PDB entry 9GA5 | electron microscopy, 3.20 A resolution | chains B and D of the 4 polymer chains in the assembly

# Chain B
Protein: UvrABC system protein A
From: Mycobacterium tuberculosis
UniProtKB: P9WQK7 (UVRA_MYCTU); numbering as in UniProt (aligned over 1-953)
Sequence (974 residues; row label = number of the first residue in the row; numbers below 1 keep their minus sign (Met-20 is residue -20)):
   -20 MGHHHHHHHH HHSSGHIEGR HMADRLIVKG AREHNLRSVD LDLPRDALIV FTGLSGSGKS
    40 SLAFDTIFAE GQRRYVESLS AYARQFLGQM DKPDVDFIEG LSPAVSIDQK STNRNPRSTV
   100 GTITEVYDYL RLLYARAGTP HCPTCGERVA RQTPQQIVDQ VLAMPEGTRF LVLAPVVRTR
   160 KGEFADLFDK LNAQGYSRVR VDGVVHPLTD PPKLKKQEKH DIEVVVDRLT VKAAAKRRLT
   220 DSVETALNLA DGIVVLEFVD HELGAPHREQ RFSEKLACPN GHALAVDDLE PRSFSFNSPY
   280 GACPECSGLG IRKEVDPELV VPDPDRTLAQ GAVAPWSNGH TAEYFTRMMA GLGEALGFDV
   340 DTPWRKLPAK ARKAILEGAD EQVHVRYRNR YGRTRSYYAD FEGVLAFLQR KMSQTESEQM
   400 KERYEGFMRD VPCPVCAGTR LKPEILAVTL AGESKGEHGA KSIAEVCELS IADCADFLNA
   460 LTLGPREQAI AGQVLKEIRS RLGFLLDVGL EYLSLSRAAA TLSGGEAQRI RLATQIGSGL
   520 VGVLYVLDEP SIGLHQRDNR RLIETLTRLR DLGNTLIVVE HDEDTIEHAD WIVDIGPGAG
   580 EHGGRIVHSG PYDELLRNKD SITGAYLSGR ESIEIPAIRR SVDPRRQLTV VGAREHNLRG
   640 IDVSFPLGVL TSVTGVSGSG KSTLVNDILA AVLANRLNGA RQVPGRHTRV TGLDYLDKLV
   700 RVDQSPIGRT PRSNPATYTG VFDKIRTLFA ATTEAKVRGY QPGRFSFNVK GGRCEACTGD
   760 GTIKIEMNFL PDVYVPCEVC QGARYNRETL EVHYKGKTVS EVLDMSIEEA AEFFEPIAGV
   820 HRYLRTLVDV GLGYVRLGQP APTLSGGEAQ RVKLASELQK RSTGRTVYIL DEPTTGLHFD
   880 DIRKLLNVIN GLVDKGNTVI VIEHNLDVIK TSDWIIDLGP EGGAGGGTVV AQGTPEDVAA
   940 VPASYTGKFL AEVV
Unresolved in the structure: -20 to 0, 123-265, 364-376
Sequence notes: initiating methionine (-20); expression tag (-19 to 0)
Metal / ion sites: Zn2+ site 1: Cys282, Cys285, Cys412, Cys415; Zn2+ site 2: Cys753, Cys756, Cys776, Cys779
Small-molecule neighbours: ADP (adenosine-5'-diphosphate): Tyr491, Arg496, Thr500, Glu505, His635, Asn636, Val655, Ser656, Gly657, Ser658, Gly659, Lys660, Ser661, Thr662, His903, Gly922

# Chain D
Molecule: Endogenous E. coli DNA
From: Escherichia coli
Sequence (39 nucleotides; each row starts with the number of its first residue; numbers below 1 keep their minus sign (DT-39 is residue -39)):
   -39 TCAGAAATCA TTTTATGCAT GCATTTTTTT TTTCATGTG

# How chain B and chain D interact
Contacting residue pairs (19):
  Ser316(B) - DT-16(D)  sugar contact
  Asn317(B) - DT-16(D)  hydrogen bond to the phosphate
  Asn317(B) - DT-15(D)  hydrogen bond to the phosphate
  Gly318(B) - DA-17(D)  sugar contact
  Gly318(B) - DT-16(D)  sugar contact
  His319(B) - DG-19(D)  hydrogen bond to the base
  His319(B) - DC-18(D)  hydrogen bond to the base
  His319(B) - DA-17(D)  sugar contact
  Arg402(B) - DT-15(D)  sugar contact
  Arg708(B) - DT-13(D)  salt bridge to the phosphate
  Ser712(B) - DT-12(D)  phosphate contact
  Thr716(B) - DT-12(D)  phosphate contact
  Asp722(B) - DT-11(D)  phosphate contact
  Arg725(B) - DT-11(D)  sugar contact
  Arg725(B) - DT-10(D)  salt bridge to the phosphate
  Gly742(B) - DT-10(D)  hydrogen bond to the phosphate
  Ser745(B) - DT-11(D)  hydrogen bond to the phosphate
  Asn747(B) - DT-12(D)  hydrogen bond to the phosphate
  Asn747(B) - DT-11(D)  hydrogen bond to the phosphate
Other interface residues (no listed pair), chain B (17 interface residues in all): Tyr323, Arg711, Pro741, Val748
Other interface residues (no listed pair), chain D (10 interface residues in all): DT-20

# Summary
The interface between chain B and chain D involves 17 residues on one side and 10 on the other, with 8
hydrogen bonds and 2 salt bridges. Polar contacts include His319(B)-DG-19(D), His319(B)-DC-18(D) and
Asn317(B)-DT-16(D). Ligands of chain B: ADP.
Here chain B is UvrABC system protein A (Mycobacterium tuberculosis) and chain D is Endogenous E. coli DNA
(Escherichia coli). Entry 9GA5 (MtUvrA2 bound to endogenous E. coli DNA) was determined by electron microscopy
(same publication as 9GA2, 9GA3 and 9GA4).
